PDB entry 7TJI | electron microscopy, 2.70 A resolution | chains C and G of the 9 polymer chains in the assembly

== Chain C ==
Protein: Origin recognition complex subunit 3
Organism: Saccharomyces cerevisiae
UniProtKB: P54790 (ORC3_YEAST); residues 1-616 here = UniProt positions 1-616
Amino-acid sequence (616 residues; row label = number of the first residue in the row):
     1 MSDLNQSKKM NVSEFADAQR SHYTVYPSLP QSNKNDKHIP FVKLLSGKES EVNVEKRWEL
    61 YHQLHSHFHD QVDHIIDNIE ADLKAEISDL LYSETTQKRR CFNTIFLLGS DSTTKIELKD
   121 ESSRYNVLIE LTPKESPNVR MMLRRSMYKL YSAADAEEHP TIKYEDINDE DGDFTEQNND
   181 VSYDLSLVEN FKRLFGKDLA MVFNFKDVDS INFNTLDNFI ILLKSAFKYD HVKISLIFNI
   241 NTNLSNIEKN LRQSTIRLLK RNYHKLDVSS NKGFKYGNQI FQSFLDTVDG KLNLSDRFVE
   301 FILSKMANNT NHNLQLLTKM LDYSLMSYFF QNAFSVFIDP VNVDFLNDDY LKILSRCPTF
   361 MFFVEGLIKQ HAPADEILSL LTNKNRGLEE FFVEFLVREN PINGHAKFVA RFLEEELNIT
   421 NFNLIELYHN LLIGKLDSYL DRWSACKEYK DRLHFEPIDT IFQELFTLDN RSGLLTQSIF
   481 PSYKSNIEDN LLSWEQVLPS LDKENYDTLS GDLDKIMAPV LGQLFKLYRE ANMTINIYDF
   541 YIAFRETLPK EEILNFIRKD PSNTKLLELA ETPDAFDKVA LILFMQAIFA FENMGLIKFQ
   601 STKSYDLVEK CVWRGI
Disordered / not traced: 1-15, 30-37, 94-98, 159-178, 370-387, 502-508
UniProt features mapped onto this chain:
  - modified residue: Ser2 (N-acetylserine)

== Chain G ==
Molecule: DNA, 84 bp ARS1
Sequence (84 nucleotides; each row starts with the number of its first residue):
     1 ATCTTTACAT CTTGTTATTT TACAGATTTT ATGTTTAGAT CTTTTATGCT TGCTTTTCAA
    61 AAGGCCTGCA GGCAAGTGCA CAAA
Disordered / not traced: 1-20, 62-84

== Interface between chain C and chain G ==
Pairs across the interface - 7 pairs, chain C then chain G:
  Lys134(C) - DA37(G)  salt bridge to the phosphate
  Pro137(C) - DT36(G)  phosphate contact
  Arg140(C) - DT35(G)  salt bridge to the phosphate
  Met141(C) - DT35(G)  phosphate contact
  Met141(C) - DT36(G)  phosphate contact
  Arg144(C) - DT35(G)  salt bridge to the phosphate
  Arg145(C) - DT36(G)  salt bridge to the phosphate
Other interface residues (no listed pair), chain G (4 interface residues in all): DT34

== Overview ==
6 residues of chain C and 4 residues of chain G are in contact, with 4 salt bridges. Polar pairs include
Lys134(C)-DA37(G), Arg140(C)-DT35(G) and Arg144(C)-DT35(G).
Here chain C is Origin recognition complex subunit 3 (Saccharomyces cerevisiae) and chain G is DNA, 84 bp
ARS1. Entry 7TJI (S. cerevisiae ORC bound to 84 bp ARS1 DNA and Cdc6 (state 2) with flexible Orc6 ...) was
determined by electron microscopy together with 7TJF, 7TJH, 7TJJ and 7TJK from the same study.
